PDB entry 7FJV | X-ray diffraction, 1.63 A resolution | chains A and B

[Chain A]
Name: Pre-mRNA-splicing factor 8
Source organism: Saccharomyces cerevisiae S288C
Reference sequence: P33334 (PRP8_YEAST); numbering as in UniProt (aligned over 1836-2090)
Amino-acid sequence (258 residues; numbered 1833 to 2090; the number before each row is that of its first residue):
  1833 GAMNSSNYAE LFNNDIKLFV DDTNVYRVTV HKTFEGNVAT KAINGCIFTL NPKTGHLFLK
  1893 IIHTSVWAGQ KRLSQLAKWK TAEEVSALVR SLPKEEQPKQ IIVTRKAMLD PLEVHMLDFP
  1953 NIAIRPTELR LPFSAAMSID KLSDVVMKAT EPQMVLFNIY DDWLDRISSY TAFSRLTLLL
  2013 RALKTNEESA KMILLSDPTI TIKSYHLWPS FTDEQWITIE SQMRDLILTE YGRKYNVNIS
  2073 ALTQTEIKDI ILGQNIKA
Disordered / not traced: 2070-2090
Construct notes: expression tag (1833-1835)
Curated features (UniProtKB/Swiss-Prot):
  - mutagenesis: Asp1853 (D1853A: Alters protein folding. Severely impaired growth. Strongly reduced growth at 35 degrees Celsius; when associated with A-1854; D1853N: Reduced growth at 30 degrees Celsius ...), Asp1854 (D1854A: Reduced growth at 30 degrees Celsius. Strongly reduced growth at 16 degrees Celsius. Strongly reduced growth at 35 degrees Celsius; when associated with A-1853 ...), Thr1855 (T1855A: Reduced growth at 30 degrees Celsius. Strongly reduced growth at 16 degrees Celsius), Thr1936 (T1936A: Reduced growth at 30 degrees Celsius. Strongly reduced growth at 16 degrees Celsius), Arg1937 (R1937K: Severely impaired growth. Reduced growth at 30 degrees Celsius. Strongly reduced growth at 16 degrees Celsius)
Residues lining bound ligands: (3S)-3-amino-4-(2-fluorophenyl)butanoic acid (W1N): Val1898, Gln1902, Leu1908, Trp1911, Lys1912, Glu1915

[Chain B]
Name: A1 cistron-splicing factor AAR2
Source organism: Saccharomyces cerevisiae S288C
Reference sequence: P32357 (AAR2_YEAST); aligned to UniProt positions 1-317 over residues 1-317
Amino-acid sequence (308 residues; numbered -3 to 317; 13 numbers in that range are skipped by the numbering (no residue carries them; nothing is unmodelled there); the number before each row is that of its first residue; numbers below 1 keep their minus sign (Gly-3 is residue -3)):
    -3 GAMAMNTVPF TSAPIEVTIG IDQYSFNVKE NQPFHGIKDI PIGHVHVIHF QHADNSSMRY
    57 GYWFDCRMGN FYIQYDPKDG LYKMMEERDG AKFENIVHNF KERQMMVSYP KIDEDDTWYN
   117 LTEFVQMDKI RKIVRKDENQ FSYVDSSMTT VQENEL
   166 SSSSSDPAHS LNYTVINFKS REAIRPGHEM EDFLDKSYYL NTVMLQGIFK NSSNYFGELQ
   226 FAFLNAMFFG NYGSSLQWHA MIELICSSAT VPKHMLDKLD EILYYQIKTL PEQYSDILLN
   286 ERVWNICLYS SFQKNSLHNT EKIMENKYPE LL
Disordered / not traced: -3 to 0, 166-169
Construct notes: expression tag (-3 to 0); conflict Ser166 (Leu153 in P32357), Ser167 (Lys154 in P32357), Ser170 (Asp in P32357)
Curated features (UniProtKB/Swiss-Prot):
  - region: Leu261 to Ile282 (Leucine-zipper)
  - modified residue: Ser253 (Phosphoserine), Thr274 (Phosphothreonine)
Residues lining bound ligands: (3S)-3-amino-4-(2-fluorophenyl)butanoic acid (W1N): Gly192, His193, Glu194, Met195, Glu196

[Chain A / chain B interface]
Contacting residue pairs (17; chain A residue first):
  Gln1907(A) with Met195(B); Leu199(B)
  Leu1908(A) with Met195(B), hydrophobic
  Trp1911(A) with Glu194(B); Met195(B), hydrophobic; Phe198(B), hydrophobic
  Asp1942(A) with Lys184(B), salt bridge; Phe198(B)
  Glu1945(A) with Lys184(B), salt bridge
  Val1946(A) with Ile189(B), hydrophobic; Glu194(B); Phe198(B), hydrophobic
  His1947(A) with Glu194(B)
  Leu1949(A) with Lys184(B); Ser185(B); Arg186(B)
  Asp1950(A) with Arg186(B), salt bridge

[Summary]
The interface between chain A and chain B involves 9 residues on one side and 8 on the other; the contacts
include 3 salt bridges. Polar contacts include Asp1942(A)-Lys184(B), Glu1945(A)-Lys184(B) and
Asp1950(A)-Arg186(B). (3S)-3-amino-4-(2-fluorophenyl)butanoic acid is bound between chain A and chain B.
Here chain A is Pre-mRNA-splicing factor 8 and chain B is A1 cistron-splicing factor AAR2, both from
Saccharomyces cerevisiae S288C. Entry 7FJV (PanDDA analysis group deposition -- Aar2/RNaseH in complex with
fragment P03H10 from the F2X-Universal Library) was determined by X-ray diffraction, deposited together with
5ST0, 5ST1, 5ST2, 5ST3, 5ST4, 5ST5 and 248 further entries.
